Entry 1MJE (X-ray diffraction, 3.50 A resolution); this record covers chains C and A of the 3 polymer chains in the assembly.

== Chain C ==
Molecule: 6-nt DNA strand
Sequence (6 nucleotides; each row starts with the number of its first residue):
   501 TTTTTT

== Chain A ==
Protein: breast cancer 2
From: Mus musculus
Notes: fragment: sequence database residues 2378-2792, 2880-3113 (residues 2793-2879 removed)
Amino-acid sequence (649 residues; numbered 2378 to 3114; 88 numbers in that range are skipped by the numbering (no residue carries them; nothing is unmodelled there); the number before each row is that of its first residue):
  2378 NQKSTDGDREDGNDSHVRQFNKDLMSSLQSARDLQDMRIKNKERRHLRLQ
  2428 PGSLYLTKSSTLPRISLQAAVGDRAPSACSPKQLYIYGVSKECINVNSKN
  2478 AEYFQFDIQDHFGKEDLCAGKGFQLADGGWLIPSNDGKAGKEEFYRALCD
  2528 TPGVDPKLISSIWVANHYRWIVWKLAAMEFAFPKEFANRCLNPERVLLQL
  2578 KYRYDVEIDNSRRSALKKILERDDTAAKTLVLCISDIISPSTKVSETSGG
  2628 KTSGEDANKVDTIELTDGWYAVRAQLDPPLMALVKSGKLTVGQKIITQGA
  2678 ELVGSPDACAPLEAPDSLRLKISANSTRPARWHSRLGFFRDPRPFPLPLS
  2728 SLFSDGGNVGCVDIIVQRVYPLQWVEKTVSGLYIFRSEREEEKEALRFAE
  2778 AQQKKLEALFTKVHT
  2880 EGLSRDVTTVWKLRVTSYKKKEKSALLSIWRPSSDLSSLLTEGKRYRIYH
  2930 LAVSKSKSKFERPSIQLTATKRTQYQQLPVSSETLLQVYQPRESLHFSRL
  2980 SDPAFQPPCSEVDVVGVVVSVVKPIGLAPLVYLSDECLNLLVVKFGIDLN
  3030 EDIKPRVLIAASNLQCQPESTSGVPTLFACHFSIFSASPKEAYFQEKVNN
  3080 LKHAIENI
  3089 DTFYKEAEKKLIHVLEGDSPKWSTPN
Disordered / not traced: 2378-2398, 2615-2636, 2880-2881, 3111-3114

== Chain C / chain A interface ==
Residue-residue contacts (30):
  DT501(C) - Tyr2760(A)  phosphate contact
  DT501(C) - Trp2909(A)  stacking on the base
  DT501(C) - Arg2910(A)  hydrogen bond to the base
  DT502(C) - Tyr2760(A)  sugar contact
  DT502(C) - Phe2762(A)  base contact
  DT502(C) - Lys2891(A)  hydrogen bond to the base
  DT502(C) - Ser2907(A)  hydrogen bond to the base
  DT502(C) - Trp2909(A)  hydrogen bond to the base
  DT502(C) - Gln2945(A)  base contact
  DT502(C) - Thr2947(A)  base contact
  DT503(C) - Tyr2760(A)  sugar contact
  DT503(C) - Phe2762(A)  stacking on the base
  DT503(C) - Lys2891(A)  hydrogen bond to the base
  DT503(C) - Lys2936(A)  phosphate contact
  DT503(C) - His3060(A)  base contact
  DT503(C) - Phe3061(A)  base contact
  DT504(C) - Ser2937(A)  base contact
  DT504(C) - Phe2939(A)  base contact
  DT504(C) - Phe3057(A)  base contact
  DT504(C) - Cys3059(A)  hydrogen bond to the base
  DT504(C) - His3060(A)  base contact
  DT505(C) - Lys2938(A)  base contact
  DT505(C) - Phe2939(A)  base contact
  DT505(C) - Ala3007(A)  phosphate contact
  DT505(C) - Lys3023(A)  base contact
  DT505(C) - Gln3046(A)  hydrogen bond to the base
  DT505(C) - Phe3057(A)  base contact
  DT506(C) - Gly3005(A)  phosphate contact
  DT506(C) - Leu3006(A)  phosphate contact
  DT506(C) - Ala3007(A)  phosphate contact
Also at the interface, not in a pair above, chain A (26 interface residues in all): Gln2750, Lys2754, Thr2887, Leu2946, Gly3025

== Summary ==
The interface between chain C and chain A involves 6 residues on one side and 26 on the other, with 7 hydrogen
bonds and 2 aromatic stacking contacts. Polar pairs include DT501(C)-Arg2910(A), DT502(C)-Lys2891(A) and
DT502(C)-Ser2907(A).
Here chain C is a 6-nt DNA strand and chain A is breast cancer 2 (Mus musculus). Entry 1MJE (Structure of a
BRCA2-DSS1-ssdna complex) was determined by X-ray diffraction together with 1IYJ and 1MIU from the same study.
